4HNP - chains O and P of the 28 polymer chains in the assembly; structure by X-ray diffraction, 2.80 A resolution.

== Chain O ==
Molecule: Proteasome component Y7
Organism: Saccharomyces cerevisiae S288c
Notes: EC 3.4.25.1
UniProt: P23639 (PSA2_YEAST); residues 1-250 here = UniProt positions 1-250
Amino-acid sequence (250 residues; numbered 1 to 250; the number before each row is that of its first residue):
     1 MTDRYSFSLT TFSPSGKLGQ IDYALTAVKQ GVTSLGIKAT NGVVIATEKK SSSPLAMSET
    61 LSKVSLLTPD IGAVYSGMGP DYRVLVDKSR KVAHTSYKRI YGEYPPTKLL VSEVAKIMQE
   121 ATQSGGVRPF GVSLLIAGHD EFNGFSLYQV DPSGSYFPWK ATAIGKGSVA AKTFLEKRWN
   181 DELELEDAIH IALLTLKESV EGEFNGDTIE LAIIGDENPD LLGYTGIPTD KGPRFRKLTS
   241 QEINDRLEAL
Curated features (UniProtKB/Swiss-Prot):
  - cross-link: Lys108 (Glycyl lysine isopeptide (Lys-Gly) (interchain with G-Cter in ubiquitin))

== Chain P ==
Molecule: Proteasome component Y13
Organism: Saccharomyces cerevisiae S288c
Notes: EC 3.4.25.1
UniProt: P23638 (PSA4_YEAST); residues 1-244 here correspond to UniProt positions 2-245 (UniProt number = residue number + 1)
Amino-acid sequence (244 residues; row label = number of the first residue in the row):
     1 GSRRYDSRTT IFSPEGRLYQ VEYALESISH AGTAIGIMAS DGIVLAAERK VTSTLLEQDT
    61 STEKLYKLND KIAVAVAGLT ADAEILINTA RIHAQNYLKT YNEDIPVEIL VRRLSDIKQG
   121 YTQHGGLRPF GVSFIYAGYD DRYGYQLYTS NPSGNYTGWK AISVGANTSA AQTLLQMDYK
   181 DDMKVDDAIE LALKTLSKTT DSSALTYDRL EFATIRKGAN DGEVYQKIFK PQEIKDILVK
   241 TGIT
Curated features (UniProtKB/Swiss-Prot):
  - cross-link (Glycyl lysine isopeptide (Lys-Gly)): Lys99 (interchain with G-Cter in ubiquitin), Lys198 (interchain with G-Cter in ubiquitin), Lys230 (interchain with G-Cter in ubiquitin)

== Chain O / chain P interface ==
Pairs across the interface (64):
  Arg4(O) - Ser2(P)
  Tyr5(O) - Ser2(P)
  Tyr5(O) - Tyr5(P)
  Ser6(O) - Gly125(P)
  Ser6(O) - Leu127(P)
  Phe7(O) - Ser2(P)
  Phe7(O) - Tyr5(P)
  Phe7(O) - Asp6(P)
  Phe7(O) - Gly126(P)
  Ser8(O) - Gly126(P)  hydrogen bond (backbone-backbone)
  Ser8(O) - Leu127(P)
  Ser8(O) - Arg128(P)  hydrogen bond (side chain-backbone)
  Thr10(O) - Arg128(P)
  Thr11(O) - Ser7(P)
  Thr11(O) - Thr9(P)
  Thr11(O) - Gln20(P)
  Phe12(O) - Gln20(P)
  Phe12(O) - Tyr23(P)
  Phe12(O) - Ala24(P)  hydrophobic
  Phe12(O) - Ser27(P)
  Phe12(O) - Arg128(P)
  Phe12(O) - Pro129(P)
  Phe12(O) - Gly131(P)
  Ser13(O) - Tyr23(P)
  Pro14(O) - Tyr23(P)  hydrophobic
  Pro14(O) - Glu26(P)
  Ser15(O) - Glu26(P)
  Ser15(O) - His30(P)
  Gly16(O) - Tyr23(P)
  Gly16(O) - Ser27(P)  hydrogen bond (backbone-side chain)
  Leu18(O) - Arg128(P)
  Lys38(O) - Glu57(P)  salt bridge
  Ser112(O) - Glu84(P)
  Lys116(O) - Ile85(P)
  Gln119(O) - Ala81(P)
  Gln119(O) - Asp82(P)  hydrogen bond
  Gln119(O) - Ile85(P)
  Gln119(O) - Arg128(P)
  Thr122(O) - Arg128(P)  hydrogen bond (backbone-side chain)
  Gln123(O) - Tyr121(P)
  Gln123(O) - Leu127(P)
  Gln123(O) - Arg128(P)  hydrogen bond (side chain-backbone)
  Gln123(O) - Pro129(P)
  Gln123(O) - Phe130(P)
  Gly125(O) - Leu127(P)
  Ser153(O) - Ala81(P)
  Gly154(O) - Ala81(P)
  Ser155(O) - Ala81(P)
  Tyr156(O) - Glu84(P)  hydrogen bond
  Phe157(O) - Leu56(P)  hydrophobic
  Pro158(O) - Leu56(P)
  Pro158(O) - Glu57(P)  hydrogen bond (backbone-backbone)
  Pro158(O) - Thr60(P)
  Pro158(O) - Ser61(P)
  Trp159(O) - Ser53(P)
  Trp159(O) - Leu55(P)
  Trp159(O) - Leu56(P)
  Lys160(O) - Thr54(P)
  Lys160(O) - Leu55(P)  hydrogen bond (backbone-backbone)
  Lys160(O) - Glu57(P)
  Ala161(O) - Leu55(P)
  Leu175(O) - Leu55(P)  hydrophobic
  Glu176(O) - Ser53(P)
  Glu176(O) - Leu55(P)
Other interface residues (no listed pair), chain O (35 interface residues in all): Ser124, Tyr148, Lys172, Trp179
Other interface residues (no listed pair), chain P (31 interface residues in all): Leu79

== In short ==
The interface between chain O and chain P involves 35 residues on one side and 31 on the other, with 9
hydrogen bonds and 1 salt bridge. Polar contacts include Lys38(O)-Glu57(P), Ser8(O)-Arg128(P) and
Gly16(O)-Ser27(P).
Chain O is Proteasome component Y7 and chain P is Proteasome component Y13, both from Saccharomyces cerevisiae
S288c; the structure, Crystal structure of yeast 20S proteasome in complex with vinylketone carmaphycin
analogue VNK1, was determined by X-ray diffraction, deposited together with 4LTC, 4HRC and 4HRD.
